PDB entry 3JPR | X-ray diffraction, 2.10 A resolution | chains A and T of the 4 polymer chains in the assembly

Chain A:
Molecule: DNA polymerase beta
From: Homo sapiens
Notes: EC 2.7.7.7
Reference sequence: P06746 (DPOLB_HUMAN); numbering as in UniProt (aligned over 1-335)
Chain sequence (335 residues; row label = number of the first residue in the row):
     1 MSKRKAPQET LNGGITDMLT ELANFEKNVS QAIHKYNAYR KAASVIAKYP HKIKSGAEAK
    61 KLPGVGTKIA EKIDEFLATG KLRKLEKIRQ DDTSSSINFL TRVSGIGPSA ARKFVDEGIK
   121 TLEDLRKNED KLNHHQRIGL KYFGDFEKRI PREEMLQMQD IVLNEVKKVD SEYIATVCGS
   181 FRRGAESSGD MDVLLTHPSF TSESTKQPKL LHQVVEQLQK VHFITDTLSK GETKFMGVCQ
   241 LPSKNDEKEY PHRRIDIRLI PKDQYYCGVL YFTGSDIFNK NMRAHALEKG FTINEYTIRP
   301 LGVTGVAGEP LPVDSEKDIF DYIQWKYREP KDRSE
Not modelled in the structure: 1-9
Bound ions: Na+ site 1: Lys60, Leu62, Val65 (shared with 1 residue of chain D); Na+ site 2: Thr101, Val103, Ile106 (shared with 1 residue of chain P); Mg2+: Asp190, Asp192 (together with G2M); Na+ site 3: Asp190, Asp192, Asp256 (together with G2M)
Residues lining bound ligands: G2M (2'-deoxy-5'-O-[(S)-hydroxy{[(S)-hydroxy(1-methyl-1-phosphonoethyl)phosphoryl]oxy}phosphoryl]guanosine): Arg149, Gly179, Ser180, Arg183, Ser188, Gly189, Asp190, Asp192, Tyr271, Phe272, Thr273, Gly274, Ser275, Asp276, Asn279, Arg283
UniProt features mapped onto this chain:
  - region: Arg183 to Asp192 (DNA-binding)
  - active site: Lys72 (Nucleophile)
  - binding site (K(+)): Lys60, Leu62, Val65, Thr101, Val103, Ile106
  - binding site (Na(+)): Lys60, Leu62, Val65, Thr101, Val103, Ile106
  - binding site (dATP): Arg149, Ser180, Arg183, Gly189, Asp190
  - binding site (dCTP): Arg149, Ser180, Arg183, Gly189, Asp190
  - binding site (dGTP): Arg149, Ser180, Arg183, Gly189, Asp190, Asp192
  - binding site (dTTP): Arg149, Ser180, Arg183, Gly189, Asp190
  - binding site (Mg(2+)): Asp190, Asp192, Asp256
  - modified residue: Lys72 (N6-acetyllysine), Arg83 (Omega-N-methylarginine), Arg152 (Omega-N-methylarginine)
  - cross-link (Glycyl lysine isopeptide (Lys-Gly)): Lys41 (interchain with G-Cter in ubiquitin), Lys61 (interchain with G-Cter in ubiquitin), Lys81 (interchain with G-Cter in ubiquitin)
  - natural variant: Leu22 (L22P: Found in a gastric cancer sample; uncertain significance), Tyr39 (Y39C: Found in a gastric cancer sample; uncertain significance), Gly118 (G118V: Decreased DNA-directed DNA polymerase activity), Arg137 (R137Q: Decreased function in base-excision repair), Arg149 (R149I: Decreased DNA-directed DNA polymerase activity), Asp160 (D160N: Found in a gastric cancer sample; uncertain significance), Cys239 (C239R: Found in a gastric cancer sample; uncertain significance), Lys289 (K289M: Found in a colon cancer sample; uncertain significance), Asn294 (N294D: Found in a gastric cancer sample; uncertain significance), Glu295 (E295K: Found in a gastric cancer sample; uncertain significance)
  - mutagenesis: Phe25 (F25W: No effect on 5'-dRP lyase activity. Decreased ssDNA binding), His34 (H34G: Decreased 5'-dRP lyase activity. Decreased ssDNA binding), Lys35 (K35A: Decreased 5'-dRP lyase activity. Decreased ssDNA binding. Loss of 5'-dRP lyase activity; when associated with A-68 and A-72. Decreased ssDNA binding; when associated with A-68 and A-72 ...), Tyr39 (Y39F: No effect on 5'-dRP lyase activity; Y39Q: Abolishes DNA polymerase and 5'-dRP lyase activity), Lys41 (K41R: Abolishes ubiquitination; when associated with R-61 and R-81), Lys60 (K60A: Decreased 5'-dRP lyase activity. Decreased ssDNA binding), Lys61 (K61R: Abolishes ubiquitination; when associated with R-41 and R-81), Lys68 (K68A: No effect on 5'-dRP lyase activity. Decreased ssDNA binding. Loss of 5'-dRP lyase activity; when associated with A-35 and A-72. Decreased ssDNA binding; when associated with A-35 and A-72 ...), Glu71 (E71Q: No effect on 5'-dRP lyase activity. No effect on structure shown by circular dichroism. No effect on ssDNA binding), Lys72 (K72A: Severely reduced 5'-dRP lyase activity. Does not affect ssDNA binding. Loss of 5'-dRP lyase activity; when associated with A-35 and A-68. Decreased ssDNA binding ...), Glu75 (E75A: Slightly decreased 5'-dRP lyase activity. Decreased ssDNA binding. No effect on structure shown by circular dichroism), Lys81 (K81R: Abolishes ubiquitination; when associated with R-41 and R-61), 5 further mutagenesis entries in UniProt

Chain T:
Molecule: 16-nt DNA strand
Sequence (16 nucleotides; numbered 1 to 16; the number before each row is that of its first residue):
     1 CCGACCGCGC ATCAGC

How chain A and chain T interact:
Residue-residue contacts (25; chain A residue first):
  His34(A) - DC5(T)  stacking on the base
  Asn133(A) - DT12(T)  phosphate contact
  Ser229(A) - DC10(T)  phosphate contact
  Ser229(A) - DA11(T)  phosphate contact
  Lys230(A) - DC10(T)  phosphate contact
  Lys230(A) - DA11(T)  hydrogen bond to the phosphate
  Gly231(A) - DC10(T)  phosphate contact
  Glu232(A) - DC10(T)  hydrogen bond to the phosphate
  Thr233(A) - DG9(T)  hydrogen bond to the phosphate
  Thr233(A) - DC10(T)  hydrogen bond to the phosphate
  Lys234(A) - DG9(T)  sugar contact
  Lys234(A) - DC10(T)  hydrogen bond to the phosphate
  Arg258(A) - DG9(T)  sugar contact
  Lys280(A) - DC6(T)  salt bridge to the phosphate
  Arg283(A) - DC6(T)  hydrogen bond to the base
  Arg283(A) - DG7(T)  hydrogen bond to the sugar
  Leu287(A) - DC6(T)  phosphate contact
  Leu287(A) - DG7(T)  phosphate contact
  Thr292(A) - DG7(T)  hydrogen bond to the phosphate
  Ile293(A) - DG7(T)  sugar contact
  Asn294(A) - DG7(T)  phosphate contact
  Asn294(A) - DC8(T)  hydrogen bond to the phosphate
  Glu295(A) - DC8(T)  sugar contact
  Tyr296(A) - DC8(T)  phosphate contact
  Tyr296(A) - DG9(T)  hydrogen bond to the phosphate
Interface residues without a listed pair, chain A (20 interface residues in all): His134, Tyr271, Ala284

In short:
The interface between chain A and chain T involves 20 residues on one side and 8 on the other, with 10
hydrogen bonds, 1 salt bridge and 1 aromatic stacking contact. Among the polar pairs are Arg283(A)-DC6(T),
Arg283(A)-DG7(T) and Lys230(A)-DA11(T).
Here chain A is DNA polymerase beta (Homo sapiens) and chain T is a 16-nt DNA strand. Entry 3JPR (Ternary
complex of DNA polymerase beta with a dideoxy terminated primer and 2'-deoxyguanosine 5'-beta, gamma-dimethyl
methylene ...) was determined by X-ray diffraction (same publication as 3JPN, 3JPO, 3JPP, 3JPQ, 3JPS and
3JPT).
